Entry 7JSI (electron microscopy, 5.01 A resolution (low resolution: residue-level contacts below are approximate; hydrogen-bond / salt-bridge calls are withheld)); this record covers chains A and B of the 7 polymer chains in the assembly.

== Chain A (and B) ==
Molecule: Protein Rep68
Source organism: Adeno-associated virus - 2
Notes: EC 3.6.4.12; chain B of this document is another copy of the same molecule, construct and numbering; everything in this record applies to it too
UniProtKB: P03132 (REP68_AAV2S); residue numbers follow UniProt; this construct covers 1-536
Amino-acid sequence (536 residues; each row starts with the number of its first residue):
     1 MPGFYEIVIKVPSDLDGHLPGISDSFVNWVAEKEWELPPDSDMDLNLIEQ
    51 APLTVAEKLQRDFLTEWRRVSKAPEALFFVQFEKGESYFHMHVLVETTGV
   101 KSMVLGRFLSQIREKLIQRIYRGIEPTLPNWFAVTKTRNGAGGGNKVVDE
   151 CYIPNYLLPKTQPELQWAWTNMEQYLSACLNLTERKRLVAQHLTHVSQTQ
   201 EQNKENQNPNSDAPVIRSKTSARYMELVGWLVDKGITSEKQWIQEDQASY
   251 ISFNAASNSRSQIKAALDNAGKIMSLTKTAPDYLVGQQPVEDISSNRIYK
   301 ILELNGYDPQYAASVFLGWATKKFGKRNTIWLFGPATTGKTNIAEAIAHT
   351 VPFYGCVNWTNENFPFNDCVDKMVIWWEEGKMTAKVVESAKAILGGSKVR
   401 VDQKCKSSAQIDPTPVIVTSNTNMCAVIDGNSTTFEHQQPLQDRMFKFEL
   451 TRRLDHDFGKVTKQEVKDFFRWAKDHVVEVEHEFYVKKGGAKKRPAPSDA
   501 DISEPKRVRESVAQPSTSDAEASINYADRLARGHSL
Disordered / not traced: 1-214, 491-536
From the paper describing this entry:
  - mutagenesis - R107A: decreased binding to ssDNA (citing earlier work)
  - mutagenesis - R260A: decreased catalytic activity

== Chain A / chain B interface ==
Pairs across the interface (1):
  Thr360(A) - Asn363(B)
Interface residues without a listed pair, chain A (4 interface residues in all): Ala255, Trp359, Asn361
Interface residues without a listed pair, chain B (4 interface residues in all): Ile216, Arg217, Lys385

== In short ==
The chain A/chain B interface involves 4 residues from each chain. From the paper: R107A of chain A reduces
binding to ssDNA; R260A of chain A reduces catalytic activity.
Chain A and chain B are both Protein Rep68 (Adeno-associated virus - 2); the structure, Adeno-Associated Virus
2 Rep68 HD Hexamer-ssDNA with ATPgS, was determined by electron microscopy (same publication as 7JSF, 6XB8,
7JSE, 7JSG and 7JSH).
